Entry 9G27 (electron microscopy, 2.80 A resolution); this record covers chains A and H of the 15 polymer chains in the assembly.

[Chain A]
Molecule: DNA-directed RNA polymerase I subunit RPA190
Source organism: Saccharomyces cerevisiae
Notes: EC 2.7.7.6
UniProtKB: P10964 (RPA1_YEAST); residue numbers follow UniProt; this construct covers 1-1664
Chain sequence (1664 residues; row label = number of the first residue in the row):
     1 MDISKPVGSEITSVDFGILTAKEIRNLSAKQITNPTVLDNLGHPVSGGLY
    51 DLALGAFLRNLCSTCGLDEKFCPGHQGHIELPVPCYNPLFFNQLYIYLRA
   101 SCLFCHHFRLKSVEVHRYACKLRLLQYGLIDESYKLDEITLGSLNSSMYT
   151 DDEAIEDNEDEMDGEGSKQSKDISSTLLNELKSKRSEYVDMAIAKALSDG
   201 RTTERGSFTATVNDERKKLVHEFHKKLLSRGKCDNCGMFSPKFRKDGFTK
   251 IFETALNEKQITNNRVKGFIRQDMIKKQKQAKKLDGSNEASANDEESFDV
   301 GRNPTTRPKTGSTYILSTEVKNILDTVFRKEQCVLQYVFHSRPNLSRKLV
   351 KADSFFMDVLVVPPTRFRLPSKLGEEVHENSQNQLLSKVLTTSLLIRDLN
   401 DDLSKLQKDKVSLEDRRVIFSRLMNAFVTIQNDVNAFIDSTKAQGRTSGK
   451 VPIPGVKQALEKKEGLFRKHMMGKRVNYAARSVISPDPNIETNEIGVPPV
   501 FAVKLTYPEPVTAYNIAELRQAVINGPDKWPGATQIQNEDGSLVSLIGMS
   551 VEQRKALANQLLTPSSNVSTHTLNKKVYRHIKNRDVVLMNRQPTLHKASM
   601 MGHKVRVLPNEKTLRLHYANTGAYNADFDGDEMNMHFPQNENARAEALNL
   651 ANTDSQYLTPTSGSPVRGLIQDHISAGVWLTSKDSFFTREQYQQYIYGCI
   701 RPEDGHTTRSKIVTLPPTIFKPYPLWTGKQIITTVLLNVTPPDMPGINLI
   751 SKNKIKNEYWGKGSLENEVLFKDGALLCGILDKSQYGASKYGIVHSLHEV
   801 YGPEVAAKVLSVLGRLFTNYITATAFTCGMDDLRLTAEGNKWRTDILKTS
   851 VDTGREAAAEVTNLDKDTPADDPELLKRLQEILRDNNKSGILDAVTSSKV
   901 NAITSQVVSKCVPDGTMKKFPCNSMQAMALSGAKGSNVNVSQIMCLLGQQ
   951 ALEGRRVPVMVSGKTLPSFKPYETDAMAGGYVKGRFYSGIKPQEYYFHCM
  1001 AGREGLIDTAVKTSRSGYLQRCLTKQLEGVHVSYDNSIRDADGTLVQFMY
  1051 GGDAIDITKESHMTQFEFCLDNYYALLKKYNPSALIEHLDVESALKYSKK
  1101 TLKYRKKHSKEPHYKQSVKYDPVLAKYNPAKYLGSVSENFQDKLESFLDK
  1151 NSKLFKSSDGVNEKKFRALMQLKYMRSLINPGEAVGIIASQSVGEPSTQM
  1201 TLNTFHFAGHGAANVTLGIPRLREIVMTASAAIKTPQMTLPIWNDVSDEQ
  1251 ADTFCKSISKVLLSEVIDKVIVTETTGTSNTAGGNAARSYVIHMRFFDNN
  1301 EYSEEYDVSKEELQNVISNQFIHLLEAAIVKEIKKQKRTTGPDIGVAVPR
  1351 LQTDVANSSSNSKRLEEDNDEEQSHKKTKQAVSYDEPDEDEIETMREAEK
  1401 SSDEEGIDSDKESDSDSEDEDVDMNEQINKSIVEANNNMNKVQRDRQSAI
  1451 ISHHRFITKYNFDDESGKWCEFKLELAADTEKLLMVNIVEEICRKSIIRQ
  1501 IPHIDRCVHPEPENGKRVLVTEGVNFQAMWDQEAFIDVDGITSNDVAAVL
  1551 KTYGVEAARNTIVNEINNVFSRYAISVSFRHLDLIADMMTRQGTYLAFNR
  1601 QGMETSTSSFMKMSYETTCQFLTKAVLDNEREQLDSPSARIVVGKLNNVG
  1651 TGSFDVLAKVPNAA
Disordered / not traced: 40-42, 144-173, 269-311, 444-450, 1154-1159, 1201-1213, 1278-1286, 1339-1439, 1664
Metal / ion sites: Zn2+ site 1: Cys62, Cys65, Cys72, His75; Zn2+ site 2: Cys102, Cys105, Cys233, Cys236
Swiss-Prot annotation at these positions:
  - region: Pro992 to Glu1004 (Bridging helix)
  - binding site (Zn(2+)): Cys62, Cys65, Cys72, His75, Cys102, Cys105, Cys233, Cys236
  - binding site (Mg(2+)): Asp627, Asp629, Asp631
  - modified residue (Phosphoserine): Ser889, Ser1636
What the authors report for this chain:
  - specificity-determining residues: Pro593 (proposed by the authors, not directly observed)

[Chain H]
Molecule: DNA-directed RNA polymerases I, II, and III subunit RPABC3
Source organism: Saccharomyces cerevisiae
UniProtKB: P20436 (RPAB3_YEAST); residues 1-146 here = UniProt positions 1-146
Chain sequence (146 residues; each row starts with the number of its first residue):
     1 MSNTLFDDIFQVSEVDPGRYNKVCRIEAASTTQDQCKLTLDINVELFPVA
    51 AQDSLTVTIASSLNLEDTPANDSSATRSWRPPQAGDRSLADDYDYVMYGT
   101 AYKFEEVSKDLIAVYYSFGGLLMRLEGNYRNLNNLKQENAYLLIRR
Disordered / not traced: 1-2, 65-77
Swiss-Prot annotation at these positions:
  - region: Asp16 to Thr39 (Non-specific ssDNA binding)
  - modified residue: Ser2 (N-acetylserine), Thr68 (Phosphothreonine)

[Interface between chain A and chain H]
Residue-residue contacts - 61 pairs, chain A then chain H:
  Lys683(A) with Tyr20(H); Val23(H); Asp41(H), salt bridge; Gly120(H)
  Asp684(A) with Tyr20(H); Asn21(H), hydrogen bond (side chain-backbone); Lys22(H), hydrogen bond (side chain-backbone)
  Phe686(A) with Lys22(H); Val23(H), hydrophobic
  Arg689(A) with Pro81(H)
  Pro716(A) with Tyr98(H), hydrophobic
  Pro717(A) with Trp79(H); Tyr98(H)
  Thr718(A) with Met97(H); Tyr98(H), hydrogen bond (backbone-backbone); Phe118(H), hydrogen bond (side chain-backbone); Gly119(H)
  Ile719(A) with Asn43(H); Leu46(H), hydrophobic; Tyr95(H); Val96(H)
  Phe720(A) with Trp79(H); Val96(H), hydrogen bond (backbone-backbone); Tyr98(H), hydrophobic; Tyr141(H), hydrophobic
  Lys721(A) with Ala90(H), hydrogen bond (side chain-backbone); Asp91(H); Tyr93(H), hydrogen bond (side chain-backbone); Asp94(H); Tyr95(H); Val96(H)
  Pro722(A) with Leu46(H)
  Tyr723(A) with Glu45(H); Leu46(H)
  Pro724(A) with Trp79(H), hydrophobic
  Leu725(A) with Asn43(H); Leu46(H), hydrophobic
  Thr727(A) with Gly119(H)
  Lys729(A) with Gly119(H); Gly120(H)
  Gln730(A) with Gly119(H)
  Trp760(A) with Gly18(H); Tyr20(H)
  Lys762(A) with Glu14(H), salt bridge; Asp16(H), salt bridge; Arg25(H); Glu27(H), salt bridge
  Gly763(A) with Arg25(H)
  Glu766(A) with Tyr20(H)
  Leu770(A) with Tyr102(H), hydrophobic
  Lys772(A) with Ala101(H); Tyr102(H), hydrogen bond (side chain-backbone); Gln137(H)
  Leu777(A) with Tyr102(H), hydrophobic; Ser117(H), hydrogen bond (backbone-side chain); Gly120(H); Leu122(H)
  Cys778(A) with Leu122(H), hydrophobic
  Lys919(A) with Arg19(H)
  Phe920(A) with Arg19(H)
  Pro921(A) with Arg19(H)
Interface residues without a listed pair, chain A (33 interface residues in all): Ser682, Trp726, Tyr759, Gly761, Leu765
Interface residues without a listed pair, chain H (35 interface residues in all): Leu63, Leu121

[In short]
33 residues of chain A face 35 of chain H across their interface, with 9 hydrogen bonds and 4 salt bridges.
Polar contacts include Lys683(A)-Asp41(H), Lys762(A)-Glu14(H) and Lys762(A)-Asp16(H). UniProt lists 8
Zn2+-binding residues and 3 Mg2+-binding residues on chain A. The paper reports the specificity determinant
Pro593(A).
Chain A is DNA-directed RNA polymerase I subunit RPA190 and chain H is DNA-directed RNA polymerases I, II, and
III subunit RPABC3, both from Saccharomyces cerevisiae; the structure, Yeast RNA polymerase I elongation
complex stalled by an apurinic site, pre-translocation state, was determined by electron microscopy together
with 9G1V, 9G1X, 9G23, 9G24, 9G26, 9G29, 9G2B and 9G2C from the same study.
